2O2Y - chains A and D of the 4 polymer chains in the assembly; structure by X-ray diffraction, 2.20 A resolution.

Chain A (and D):
Molecule: Enoyl-acyl carrier reductase
Source organism: Plasmodium falciparum
Notes: EC 1.3.1.9; chain D of this document is another copy of the same molecule, construct and numbering; everything in this record applies to it too
UniProt: Q9BH77 (Q9BH77_PLAFA); residues 1-349 here correspond to UniProt positions 84-432 (UniProt number = residue number + 83)
Sequence (349 residues; row label = number of the first residue in the row):
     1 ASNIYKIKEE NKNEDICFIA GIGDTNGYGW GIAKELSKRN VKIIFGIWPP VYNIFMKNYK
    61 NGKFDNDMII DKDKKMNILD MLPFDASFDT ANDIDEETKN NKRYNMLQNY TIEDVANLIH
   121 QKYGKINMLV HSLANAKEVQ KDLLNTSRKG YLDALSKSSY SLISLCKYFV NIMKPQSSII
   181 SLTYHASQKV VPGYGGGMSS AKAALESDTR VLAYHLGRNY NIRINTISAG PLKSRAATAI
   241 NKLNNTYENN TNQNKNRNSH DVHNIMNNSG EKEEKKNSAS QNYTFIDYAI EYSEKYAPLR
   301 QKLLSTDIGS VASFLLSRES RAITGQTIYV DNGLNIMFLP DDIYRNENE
Unresolved in the structure: 1-14, 242-282, 346-349 (chain D: 1-14, 241-282, 345-349)
Residues lining bound ligands:
  - NAD (nicotinamide-adenine-dinucleotide): G21, I22, G23, D24, G27, Y28, G29, W48, V51, F84, D85, A86, S87, S132, L133, A134, N135, K157, L182, T183, Y184, Y194, K202, A229, G230, P231, L232, S234, R235, A236, A237, I286
  - triclosan (TCL): A134, N135, A136, V139, Y184, Y194, M198, K202, A236, A237, I240, F285, I286
Reported in the primary citation:
  - binding site for NAD: R235

Chain A / chain D interface:
Contacting residue pairs (39):
  D142(A) - Y344(D)  hydrogen bond
  H185(A) - F338(D)
  K189(A) - N335(D)  hydrogen bond (side chain-backbone)
  K189(A) - I336(D)
  K189(A) - M337(D)
  K189(A) - F338(D)
  V190(A) - I336(D)  hydrogen bond (backbone-backbone)
  V190(A) - M337(D)  hydrophobic
  V190(A) - F338(D)  hydrogen bond (backbone-backbone)
  V190(A) - L339(D)
  V191(A) - F338(D)  hydrophobic
  V191(A) - L339(D)  hydrophobic
  P192(A) - D341(D)
  P192(A) - Y344(D)  hydrophobic
  G193(A) - Y344(D)
  Y288(A) - P340(D)
  Y288(A) - D342(D)
  Y288(A) - I343(D)  hydrophobic
  Y292(A) - L339(D)  hydrophobic
  Y292(A) - P340(D)
  L334(A) - F338(D)  hydrophobic
  N335(A) - K189(D)  hydrogen bond (backbone-side chain)
  I336(A) - K189(D)
  I336(A) - V190(D)  hydrogen bond (backbone-backbone)
  M337(A) - V190(D)  hydrophobic
  F338(A) - H185(D)
  F338(A) - K189(D)
  F338(A) - V190(D)  hydrogen bond (backbone-backbone)
  F338(A) - V191(D)  hydrophobic
  F338(A) - L334(D)  hydrophobic
  L339(A) - V190(D)
  L339(A) - Y292(D)  hydrophobic
  P340(A) - Y288(D)  hydrogen bond (backbone-side chain)
  P340(A) - Y292(D)
  I343(A) - Y283(D)  hydrophobic
  I343(A) - Y288(D)  hydrophobic
  Y344(A) - D142(D)
  Y344(A) - P192(D)  hydrophobic
  Y344(A) - G193(D)
Also at the interface, not in a pair above, chain A (21 interface residues in all): Y184, D341, D342
Also at the interface, not in a pair above, chain D (22 interface residues in all): Y184

In short:
21 residues of chain A and 22 residues of chain D are in contact; the contacts include 8 hydrogen bonds. Polar
pairs include D142(A)-Y344(D), K189(A)-N335(D) and P340(A)-Y288(D). Ligands of chain A: NAD and triclosan. The
paper reports a binding site for NAD at R235(A).
Both chains are Enoyl-acyl carrier reductase (Plasmodium falciparum). Entry 2O2Y (The crystal structure of P.
falciparum enoyl acyl carrier protein reductase) was determined by X-ray diffraction (same publication as 2O2S
and 2O50).
